Entry 5UI8 (X-ray diffraction, 3.76 A resolution); this record covers chains H and I of the 6 polymer chains in the assembly.

# Chain H
Protein: DNA-directed RNA polymerase subunit alpha
Organism: Escherichia coli O157:H7
Notes: EC 2.7.7.6
Reference sequence: P0A7Z6 (RPOA_ECO57); numbering as in UniProt (aligned over 1-329)
Amino-acid sequence (329 residues; numbered 1 to 329; the number before each row is that of its first residue):
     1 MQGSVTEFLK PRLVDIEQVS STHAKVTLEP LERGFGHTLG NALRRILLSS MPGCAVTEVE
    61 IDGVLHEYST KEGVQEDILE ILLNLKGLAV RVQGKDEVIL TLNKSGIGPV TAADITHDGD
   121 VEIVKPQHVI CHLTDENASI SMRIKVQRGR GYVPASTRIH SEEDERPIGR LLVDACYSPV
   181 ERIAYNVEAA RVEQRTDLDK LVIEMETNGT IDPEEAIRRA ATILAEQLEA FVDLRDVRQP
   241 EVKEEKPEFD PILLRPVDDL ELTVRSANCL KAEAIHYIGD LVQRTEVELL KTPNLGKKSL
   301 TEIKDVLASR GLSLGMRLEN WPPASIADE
Disordered / not traced: 1-5, 159-172, 235-329

# Chain I
Protein: DNA-directed RNA polymerase subunit beta
Organism: Escherichia coli O45:K1 (strain S88 / ExPEC)
Notes: EC 2.7.7.6
Reference sequence: B7MIX3 (RPOB_ECO45); numbering as in UniProt (aligned over 1-1342)
Amino-acid sequence (1342 residues; numbered 1 to 1342; the number before each row is that of its first residue):
     1 MVYSYTEKKR IRKDFGKRPQ VLDVPYLLSI QLDSFQKFIE QDPEGQYGLE AAFRSVFPIQ
    61 SYSGNSELQY VSYRLGEPVF DVQECQIRGV TYSAPLRVKL RLVIYEREAP EGTVKDIKEQ
   121 EVYMGEIPLM TDNGTFVING TERVIVSQLH RSPGVFFDSD KGKTHSSGKV LYNARIIPYR
   181 GSWLDFEFDP KDNLFVRIDR RRKLPATIIL RALNYTTEQI LDLFFEKVIF EIRDNKLQME
   241 LVPERLRGET ASFDIEANGK VYVEKGRRIT ARHIRQLEKD DVKLIEVPVE YIAGKVVAKD
   301 YIDESTGELI CAANMELSLD LLAKLSQSGH KRIETLFTND LDHGPYISET LRVDPTNDRL
   361 SALVEIYRMM RPGEPPTREA AESLFENLFF SEDRYDLSAV GRMKFNRSLL REEIEGSGIL
   421 SKDDIIDVMK KLIDIRNGKG EVDDIDHLGN RRIRSVGEMA ENQFRVGLVR VERAVKERLS
   481 LGDLDTLMPQ DMINAKPISA AVKEFFGSSQ LSQFMVQNNP LSEITHKRRI SALGPGGLTR
   541 ERAGFEVRDV HPTHYGRVCP IETPEGPNIG LINSLSVYAQ TNEYGFLETP YRKVTDGVVT
   601 DEIHYLSAIE EGNYVIAQAN SNLDEEGHFV EDLVTCRSKG ESSLFSRDQV DYMDVSTQQV
   661 VSVGASLIPF LEHDDANRAL MGANMQRQAV PTLRADKPLV GTGMERAVAV DSGVTAVAKR
   721 GGVVQYVDAS RIVIKVNEDE MYPGEAGIDI YNLTKYTRSN QNTCINQMPC VSLGEPVERG
   781 DVLADGPSTD LGELALGQNM RVAFMPWNGY NFEDSILVSE RVVQEDRFTT IHIQELACVS
   841 RDTKLGPEEI TADIPNVGEA ALSKLDESGI VYIGAEVTGG DILVGKVTPK GETQLTPEEK
   901 LLRAIFGEKA SDVKDSSLRV PNGVSGTVID VQVFTRDGVE KDKRALEIEE MQLKQAKKDL
   961 SEELQILEAG LFSRIRAVLV AGGVEAEKLD KLPRDRWLEL GLTDEEKQNQ LEQLAEQYDE
  1021 LKHEFEKKLE AKRRKITQGD DLAPGVLKIV KVYLAVKRRI QPGDKMAGRH GNKGVISKIN
  1081 PIEDMPYDEN GTPVDIVLNP LGVPSRMNIG QILETHLGMA AKGIGDKINA MLKQQQEVAK
  1141 LREFIQRAYD LGADVRQKVD LSTFSDEEVM RLAENLRKGM PIATPVFDGA KEAEIKELLK
  1201 LGDLPTSGQI RLYDGRTGEQ FERPVTVGYM YMLKLNHLVD DKMHARSTGS YSLVTQQPLG
  1261 GKAQFGGQRF GEMEVWALEA YGAAYTLQEM LTVKSDDVNG RTKMYKNIVD GNHQMEPGMP
  1321 ESFNVLLKEI RSLGINIELE DE
Disordered / not traced: 1, 227-336, 997-1009, 1342
Construct notes: conflict Val-516 (Asp in B7MIX3)
UniProt features mapped onto this chain:
  - modified residue (N6-acetyllysine): Lys-1022, Lys-1200

# Interface between chain H and chain I
Residue-residue contacts - 10 pairs, chain H then chain I:
  Arg-33(H) / Glu-820(I)  salt bridge
  Arg-33(H) / Glu-1083(I)
  Gly-34(H) / Glu-1083(I)
  His-37(H) / Arg-1216(I)
  Asn-41(H) / Arg-1216(I)
  Asn-41(H) / Thr-1217(I)  hydrogen bond (side chain-backbone)
  Arg-44(H) / Thr-1217(I)
  Arg-44(H) / Glu-1219(I)  salt bridge
  Tyr-185(H) / Arg-1216(I)
  Tyr-185(H) / Thr-1217(I)
Other interface residues (no listed pair), chain I (6 interface residues in all): Pro-1081

# Overview
The chain H/chain I interface involves 6 residues from each chain; the contacts include 1 hydrogen bond and 2
salt bridges. Polar pairs include Arg-33(H)/Glu-820(I), Arg-44(H)/Glu-1219(I) and Asn-41(H)/Thr-1217(I).
Here chain H is DNA-directed RNA polymerase subunit alpha (Escherichia coli O157:H7) and chain I is
DNA-directed RNA polymerase subunit beta (Escherichia coli O45:K1 (strain S88 / ExPEC)). Entry 5UI8 (structure
of sigmaN-holoenzyme) was determined by X-ray diffraction (same publication as 5UI5).
